Entry 8TO8 (electron microscopy, 2.90 A resolution); this record covers chains I and J of the 9 polymer chains in the assembly.

# Chain I
Name: DNA-directed RNA polymerase subunit beta
From: Escherichia coli (strain K12)
Notes: EC 2.7.7.6
Reference sequence: P0A8V2 (RPOB_ECOLI); residues 1-1342 here = UniProt positions 1-1342
Sequence (1342 residues; each row starts with the number of its first residue):
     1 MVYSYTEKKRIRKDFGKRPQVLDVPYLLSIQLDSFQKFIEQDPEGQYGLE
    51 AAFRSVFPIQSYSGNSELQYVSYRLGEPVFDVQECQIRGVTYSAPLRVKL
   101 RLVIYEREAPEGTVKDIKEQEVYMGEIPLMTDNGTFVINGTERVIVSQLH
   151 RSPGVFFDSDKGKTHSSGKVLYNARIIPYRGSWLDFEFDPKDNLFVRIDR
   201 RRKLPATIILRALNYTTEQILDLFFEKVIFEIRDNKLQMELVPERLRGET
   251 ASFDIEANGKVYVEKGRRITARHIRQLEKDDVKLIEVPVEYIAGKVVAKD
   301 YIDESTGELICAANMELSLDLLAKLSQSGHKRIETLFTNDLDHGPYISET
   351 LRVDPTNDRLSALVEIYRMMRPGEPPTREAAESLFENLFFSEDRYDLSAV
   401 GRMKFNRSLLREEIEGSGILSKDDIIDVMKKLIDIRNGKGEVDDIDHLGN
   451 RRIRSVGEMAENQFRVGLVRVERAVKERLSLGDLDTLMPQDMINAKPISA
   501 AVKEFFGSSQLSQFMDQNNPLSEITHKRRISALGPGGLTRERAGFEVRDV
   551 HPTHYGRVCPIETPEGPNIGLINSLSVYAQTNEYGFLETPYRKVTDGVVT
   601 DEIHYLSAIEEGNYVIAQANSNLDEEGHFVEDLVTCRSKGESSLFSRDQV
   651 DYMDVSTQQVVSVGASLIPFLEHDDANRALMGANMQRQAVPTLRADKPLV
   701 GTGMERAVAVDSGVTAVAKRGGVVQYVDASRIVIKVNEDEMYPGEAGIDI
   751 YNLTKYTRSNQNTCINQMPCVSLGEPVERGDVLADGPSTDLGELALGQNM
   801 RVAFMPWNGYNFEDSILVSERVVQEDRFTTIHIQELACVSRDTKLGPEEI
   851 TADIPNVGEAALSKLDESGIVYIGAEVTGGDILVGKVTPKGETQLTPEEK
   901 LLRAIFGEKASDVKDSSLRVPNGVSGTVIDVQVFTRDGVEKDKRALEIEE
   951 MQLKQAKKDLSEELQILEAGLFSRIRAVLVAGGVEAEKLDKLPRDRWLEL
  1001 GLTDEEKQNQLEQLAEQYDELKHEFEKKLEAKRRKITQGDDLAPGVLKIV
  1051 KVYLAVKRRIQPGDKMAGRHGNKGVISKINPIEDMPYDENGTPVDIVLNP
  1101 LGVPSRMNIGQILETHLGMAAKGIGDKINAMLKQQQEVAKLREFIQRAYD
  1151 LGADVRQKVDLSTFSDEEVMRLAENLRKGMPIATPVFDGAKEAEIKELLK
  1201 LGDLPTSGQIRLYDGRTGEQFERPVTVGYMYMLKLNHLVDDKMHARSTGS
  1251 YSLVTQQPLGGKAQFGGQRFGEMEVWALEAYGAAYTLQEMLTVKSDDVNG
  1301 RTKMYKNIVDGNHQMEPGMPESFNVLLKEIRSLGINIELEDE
Disordered / not traced: 1, 233-235, 1342
Residues lining bound ligands:
  - 4QM ((3R,5S,7R,8R,9S,10S,12S,13R,14S,17R)-10,13-dimethyl-17-[(2R)-pentan-2-yl]-2,3,4,5,6,7,8,9,11,12,14,15,16,17-tetradecahydro-1H-cyclopenta[a]phenanthrene-3,7,12-triol), molecule 1: Gln46, Tyr47, Tyr179, Asp396, Ser398, Ala399, Val400, Arg452, Glu458, Glu461, Asn462, Glu583, Tyr584
  - 4QM, molecule 2: Gln725, Tyr726, Arg731, Glu962, Gln965, Ile966
Curated features (UniProtKB/Swiss-Prot):
  - modified residue (N6-acetyllysine): Lys1022, Lys1200
  - mutagenesis: Ile561 (I561S: Resistant to antibiotics salinamide A and B), Ile569 (I569S: Resistant to antibiotics salinamide A and B), Ala665 (A665E: Resistant to antibiotics salinamide A and B), Asp675 (D675A/G: Resistant to antibiotics salinamide A and B), Asn677 (N677H/K: Resistant to antibiotics salinamide A and B), Leu680 (L680M: Resistant to antibiotics salinamide A and B), Glu813 (E813K: Disrupts the enzyme's active center)

# Chain J
Name: DNA-directed RNA polymerase subunit beta'
From: Escherichia coli (strain K12)
Notes: EC 2.7.7.6
Reference sequence: P0A8T7 (RPOC_ECOLI); residue numbers follow UniProt; this construct covers 1-1407
Sequence (1407 residues; numbered 1 to 1407; the number before each row is that of its first residue):
     1 MKDLLKFLKAQTKTEEFDAIKIALASPDMIRSWSFGEVKKPETINYRTFK
    51 PERDGLFCARIFGPVKDYECLCGKYKRLKHRGVICEKCGVEVTQTKVRRE
   101 RMGHIELASPTAHIWFLKSLPSRIGLLLDMPLRDIERVLYFESYVVIEGG
   151 MTNLERQQILTEEQYLDALEEFGDEFDAKMGAEAIQALLKSMDLEQECEQ
   201 LREELNETNSETKRKKLTKRIKLLEAFVQSGNKPEWMILTVLPVLPPDLR
   251 PLVPLDGGRFATSDLNDLYRRVINRNNRLKRLLDLAAPDIIVRNEKRMLQ
   301 EAVDALLDNGRRGRAITGSNKRPLKSLADMIKGKQGRFRQNLLGKRVDYS
   351 GRSVITVGPYLRLHQCGLPKKMALELFKPFIYGKLELRGLATTIKAAKKM
   401 VEREEAVVWDILDEVIREHPVLLNRAPTLHRLGIQAFEPVLIEGKAIQLH
   451 PLVCAAYNADFDGDQMAVHVPLTLEAQLEARALMMSTNNILSPANGEPII
   501 VPSQDVVLGLYYMTRDCVNAKGEGMVLTGPKEAERLYRSGLASLHARVKV
   551 RITEYEKDANGELVAKTSLKDTTVGRAILWMIVPKGLPYSIVNQALGKKA
   601 ISKMLNTCYRILGLKPTVIFADQIMYTGFAYAARSGASVGIDDMVIPEKK
   651 HEIISEAEAEVAEIQEQFQSGLVTAGERYNKVIDIWAAANDRVSKAMMDN
   701 LQTETVINRDGQEEKQVSFNSIYMMADSGARGSAAQIRQLAGMRGLMAKP
   751 DGSIIETPITANFREGLNVLQYFISTHGARKGLADTALKTANSGYLTRRL
   801 VDVAQDLVVTEDDCGTHEGIMMTPVIEGGDVKEPLRDRVLGRVTAEDVLK
   851 PGTADILVPRNTLLHEQWCDLLEENSVDAVKVRSVVSCDTDFGVCAHCYG
   901 RDLARGHIINKGEAIGVIAAQSIGEPGTQLTMRTFHIGGAASRAAAESSI
   951 QVKNKGSIKLSNVKSVVNSSGKLVITSRNTELKLIDEFGRTKESYKVPYG
  1001 AVLAKGDGEQVAGGETVANWDPHTMPVITEVSGFVRFTDMIDGQTITRQT
  1051 DELTGLSSLVVLDSAERTAGGKDLRPALKIVDAQGNDVLIPGTDMPAQYF
  1101 LPGKAIVQLEDGVQISSGDTLARIPQESGGTKDITGGLPRVADLFEARRP
  1151 KEPAILAEISGIVSFGKETKGKRRLVITPVDGSDPYEEMIPKWRQLNVFE
  1201 GERVERGDVISDGPEAPHDILRLRGVHAVTRYIVNEVQDVYRLQGVKIND
  1251 KHIEVIVRQMLRKATIVNAGSSDFLEGEQVEYSRVKIANRELEANGKVGA
  1301 TYSRDLLGITKASLATESFISAASFQETTRVLTEAAVAGKRDELRGLKEN
  1351 VIVGRLIPAGTGYAYHQDRMRRRAAGEAPAAPQVTAEDASASLAELLNAG
  1401 LGGSDNE
Disordered / not traced: 1-15, 932-947, 1127-1134, 1376-1407
Ion coordination: Zn2+ site 1: Cys70, Cys72, Cys85, Cys88; Mg2+: Asp460, Asp462, Asp464; Zn2+ site 2: Cys814, Cys888, Cys895, Cys898
Curated features (UniProtKB/Swiss-Prot):
  - binding site (Zn(2+)): Cys70, Cys72, Cys85, Cys88, Cys814, Cys888, Cys895, Cys898
  - binding site (Mg(2+)): Asp460, Asp462, Asp464
  - modified residue: Lys983 (N6-acetyllysine)
  - mutagenesis: Gln504 (Q504P: Resistant to antibiotics salinamide A and B), Asn690 (N690D: Resistant to antibiotics salinamide A and B), Met697 (M697V: Resistant to antibiotics salinamide A and B), Ala735 (A735T: Resistant to antibiotics salinamide A and B), Arg738 (R738C/H/P/S: Resistant to antibiotics salinamide A and B), Ala748 (A748E: Resistant to antibiotics salinamide A and B), Pro758 (P758S/T: Resistant to antibiotics salinamide A and B), Phe763 (F763C: Resistant to antibiotics salinamide A and B), Ser775 (S775A: Resistant to antibiotics salinamide A and B), Ala779 (A779T/V: Resistant to antibiotics salinamide A and B), Arg780 (R780C: Resistant to antibiotics salinamide A and B), Gly782 (G782A/C: Resistant to antibiotics salinamide A and B), 1 further mutagenesis entry in UniProt

# Interface between chain I and chain J
Pairs across the interface - 305 pairs, chain I then chain J:
  Phe545(I) - Lys781(J)
  Phe545(I) - Ala784(J)  hydrophobic
  Arg548(I) - Arg780(J)  hydrogen bond (backbone-side chain)
  Asp549(I) - Pro750(J)
  Asp549(I) - His777(J)
  Val550(I) - Phe773(J)  hydrophobic
  Val550(I) - His777(J)  hydrogen bond (backbone-side chain)
  His551(I) - Phe773(J)
  Tyr555(I) - Val769(J)
  Tyr555(I) - Phe773(J)
  Pro560(I) - Phe773(J)  hydrophobic
  Pro560(I) - Thr776(J)
  Pro560(I) - Arg780(J)  hydrogen bond (backbone-side chain)
  Ile561(I) - Tyr772(J)  hydrophobic
  Thr563(I) - Arg780(J)
  Ile569(I) - Arg780(J)
  Ile569(I) - Leu783(J)  hydrophobic
  Gly570(I) - Arg780(J)
  Gln618(I) - Leu770(J)
  Ser642(I) - Leu770(J)
  Val660(I) - Val769(J)  hydrophobic
  Val660(I) - Phe773(J)  hydrophobic
  Leu671(I) - Tyr772(J)  hydrogen bond (backbone-side chain)
  Glu672(I) - Gly766(J)
  Glu672(I) - Leu767(J)
  His673(I) - Phe763(J)  hydrogen bond (side chain-backbone)
  His673(I) - Arg764(J)  hydrogen bond (side chain-backbone)
  His673(I) - Glu765(J)
  His673(I) - Gly766(J)
  Asp674(I) - Tyr772(J)  hydrogen bond (backbone-side chain)
  Asp675(I) - Arg744(J)  salt bridge
  Asp675(I) - Phe763(J)
  Asp675(I) - Tyr772(J)
  Ala676(I) - Ala779(J)  hydrophobic
  Asn677(I) - Ala779(J)
  Ala679(I) - Tyr772(J)
  Leu680(I) - Leu783(J)  hydrophobic
  Phe804(I) - Ala637(J)
  Phe804(I) - Ser638(J)  hydrogen bond (backbone-side chain)
  Met805(I) - Ala637(J)
  Pro806(I) - Asp505(J)
  Pro806(I) - Ala632(J)
  Pro806(I) - Ala637(J)
  Trp807(I) - Ala633(J)  hydrophobic
  Asn808(I) - Ala633(J)
  Gly809(I) - Val357(J)
  Gly809(I) - Pro359(J)
  Gly809(I) - Phe629(J)
  Tyr810(I) - Pro359(J)
  Phe812(I) - Val357(J)  hydrophobic
  Phe812(I) - Pro451(J)  hydrophobic
  Phe812(I) - Phe461(J)  hydrophobic
  Phe812(I) - Ser503(J)
  Phe812(I) - Gln504(J)
  Phe812(I) - Phe629(J)  hydrophobic
  Glu813(I) - Ala459(J)
  Glu813(I) - Phe461(J)
  Glu813(I) - Gln504(J)  hydrogen bond
  Asp814(I) - Asp460(J)
  Asp814(I) - Phe461(J)
  Asp814(I) - Asp462(J)
  Ser815(I) - Val357(J)
  Ser815(I) - Phe461(J)
  Lys844(I) - Arg47(J)  hydrogen bond (side chain-backbone)
  Lys844(I) - Thr48(J)
  Lys1065(I) - Asp462(J)
  Lys1073(I) - Asp462(J)
  Val1075(I) - Thr356(J)
  Val1075(I) - Phe461(J)  hydrogen bond (backbone-backbone)
  Val1075(I) - Gly463(J)
  Ile1076(I) - Thr356(J)
  Ser1077(I) - Val357(J)
  Asn1099(I) - Gln504(J)
  Pro1100(I) - Ala637(J)
  Pro1100(I) - Val639(J)  hydrophobic
  Pro1100(I) - Met725(J)  hydrophobic
  Leu1101(I) - Gln504(J)
  Leu1101(I) - Asp505(J)
  Leu1101(I) - Met725(J)  hydrophobic
  Leu1101(I) - Ala730(J)  hydrophobic
  Leu1101(I) - Arg731(J)
  Pro1104(I) - Met725(J)  hydrophobic
  Pro1104(I) - Gln736(J)
  Ser1105(I) - Arg731(J)
  Arg1106(I) - Arg731(J)
  Met1107(I) - Gln736(J)
  Met1107(I) - Gln739(J)
  Met1107(I) - Leu740(J)  hydrophobic
  Met1107(I) - Phe763(J)  hydrophobic
  Ile1109(I) - Met644(J)  hydrophobic
  Ile1109(I) - Phe763(J)
  Ile1109(I) - Arg764(J)
  Ile1112(I) - Val639(J)  hydrophobic
  Ile1112(I) - Ile641(J)
  Ile1112(I) - Met644(J)  hydrophobic
  His1116(I) - Ile641(J)
  Phe1187(I) - Leu767(J)
  Phe1187(I) - Tyr772(J)  hydrophobic
  Glu1192(I) - Ile641(J)
  Glu1192(I) - Arg764(J)  salt bridge
  Gln1209(I) - Gly640(J)
  Phe1221(I) - Ala633(J)
  Phe1221(I) - Arg634(J)
  Glu1222(I) - Tyr512(J)  hydrogen bond
  Glu1222(I) - Arg634(J)
  Glu1222(I) - Ser635(J)
  Glu1222(I) - Gly636(J)
  Arg1223(I) - Ser635(J)
  Arg1223(I) - Gly636(J)
  Arg1223(I) - Ala637(J)
  Arg1223(I) - Phe719(J)  hydrogen bond (side chain-backbone)
  Arg1223(I) - Ser721(J)
  Val1225(I) - Gly636(J)
  Val1225(I) - Ser638(J)
  Thr1226(I) - Ser638(J)  hydrogen bond (backbone-side chain)
  Thr1226(I) - Val639(J)  hydrogen bond (side chain-backbone)
  Thr1226(I) - Gly640(J)
  Val1239(I) - Lys445(J)
  Asp1240(I) - Lys445(J)
  Lys1242(I) - Arg352(J)
  Lys1242(I) - Val354(J)
  Lys1242(I) - Gln465(J)
  Met1243(I) - Arg352(J)
  Met1243(I) - Ser353(J)
  Met1243(I) - Met372(J)  hydrophobic
  Met1243(I) - Lys445(J)
  His1244(I) - Gly351(J)
  His1244(I) - Arg352(J)  hydrogen bond (backbone-backbone)
  His1244(I) - Met372(J)
  Ala1245(I) - Ser350(J)
  Ala1245(I) - Gly351(J)
  Ala1245(I) - Met372(J)  hydrophobic
  Ala1245(I) - Glu375(J)
  Arg1246(I) - Asp348(J)  salt bridge
  Arg1246(I) - Tyr349(J)  hydrogen bond (backbone-backbone)
  Arg1246(I) - Ser350(J)  hydrogen bond (backbone-backbone)
  Arg1246(I) - Glu375(J)
  Arg1246(I) - Leu376(J)
  Ser1247(I) - Asp348(J)
  Ser1247(I) - Tyr349(J)  hydrogen bond (backbone-backbone)
  Ser1247(I) - Glu375(J)
  Ser1247(I) - Pro379(J)
  Thr1248(I) - Tyr349(J)
  Tyr1251(I) - Asp348(J)  hydrogen bond
  Leu1253(I) - Arg99(J)  hydrogen bond (backbone-side chain)
  Val1254(I) - Arg99(J)  hydrogen bond (backbone-side chain)
  Val1254(I) - Leu249(J)
  Gln1256(I) - Arg99(J)
  Gln1257(I) - Asn341(J)
  Gln1257(I) - Lys345(J)
  Gln1257(I) - Arg346(J)
  Pro1258(I) - Arg346(J)
  Pro1258(I) - Asp348(J)
  Leu1259(I) - Arg346(J)
  Gly1260(I) - Arg346(J)
  Gly1261(I) - Arg346(J)
  Phe1265(I) - Glu375(J)
  Gly1267(I) - Arg346(J)  hydrogen bond (backbone-side chain)
  Gly1267(I) - Val347(J)
  Gly1267(I) - Ser350(J)
  Gln1268(I) - Lys345(J)
  Gln1268(I) - Arg346(J)
  Gln1268(I) - Val347(J)  hydrogen bond (backbone-backbone)
  Gln1268(I) - Ser350(J)  hydrogen bond (backbone-side chain)
  Gln1268(I) - Gly351(J)
  Gln1268(I) - Arg352(J)  hydrogen bond
  Gln1268(I) - Ala467(J)
  Arg1269(I) - Gln340(J)  hydrogen bond
  Arg1269(I) - Gly344(J)  hydrogen bond (side chain-backbone)
  Arg1269(I) - Lys345(J)
  Arg1269(I) - Arg346(J)
  Phe1270(I) - Gly344(J)
  Phe1270(I) - Lys345(J)  hydrogen bond (backbone-backbone)
  Phe1270(I) - Val347(J)  hydrophobic
  Gly1271(I) - Leu343(J)
  Glu1272(I) - Leu343(J)
  Glu1272(I) - Arg798(J)  salt bridge
  Met1273(I) - Thr428(J)
  Glu1274(I) - Asn424(J)
  Glu1274(I) - Ala426(J)
  Glu1274(I) - Thr428(J)  hydrogen bond
  Glu1274(I) - Ile434(J)
  Val1275(I) - Leu343(J)
  Trp1276(I) - Val801(J)
  Trp1276(I) - Val917(J)
  Trp1276(I) - Gln921(J)
  Ala1277(I) - Thr428(J)
  Ala1277(I) - Arg431(J)
  Ala1277(I) - Ile434(J)  hydrophobic
  Ala1277(I) - Gln921(J)
  Leu1278(I) - Met484(J)  hydrophobic
  Glu1279(I) - Gln805(J)  hydrogen bond
  Glu1279(I) - Ala914(J)
  Glu1279(I) - Val917(J)
  Glu1279(I) - Val1351(J)
  Glu1279(I) - Ile1357(J)
  Ala1280(I) - Arg431(J)  hydrogen bond (backbone-side chain)
  Ala1280(I) - Glu913(J)
  Ala1280(I) - Gln921(J)
  Tyr1281(I) - Arg431(J)  hydrogen bond (side chain-backbone)
  Tyr1281(I) - Ile434(J)  hydrogen bond (side chain-backbone)
  Tyr1281(I) - Leu483(J)
  Tyr1281(I) - Met484(J)  hydrophobic
  Tyr1281(I) - Asn489(J)  hydrogen bond
  Gly1282(I) - Leu483(J)
  Gly1282(I) - Gly1360(J)
  Gly1282(I) - Thr1361(J)  hydrogen bond (backbone-side chain)
  Ala1283(I) - Glu479(J)
  Ala1283(I) - Leu483(J)
  Ala1284(I) - Glu479(J)
  Ala1284(I) - Ile1357(J)  hydrophobic
  Ala1284(I) - Gly1362(J)
  Tyr1285(I) - Glu475(J)
  Tyr1285(I) - Glu479(J)  hydrogen bond (backbone-side chain)
  Tyr1285(I) - Leu1356(J)
  Tyr1285(I) - Thr1361(J)
  Thr1286(I) - Ala476(J)
  Thr1286(I) - Glu479(J)  hydrogen bond
  Leu1287(I) - Ile1357(J)  hydrophobic
  Gln1288(I) - Leu1356(J)
  Glu1289(I) - Pro471(J)
  Glu1289(I) - Leu472(J)  hydrogen bond (side chain-backbone)
  Glu1289(I) - Thr473(J)  hydrogen bond
  Glu1289(I) - Ala476(J)
  Met1290(I) - His469(J)
  Leu1291(I) - Lys345(J)  hydrogen bond (backbone-side chain)
  Leu1291(I) - Val1351(J)  hydrophobic
  Thr1292(I) - Gly1354(J)
  Lys1294(I) - Val347(J)
  Lys1294(I) - Asp348(J)  hydrogen bond (backbone-backbone)
  Lys1294(I) - Val470(J)  hydrogen bond (side chain-backbone)
  Lys1294(I) - Leu472(J)
  Ser1295(I) - Lys345(J)
  Ser1295(I) - Arg346(J)  hydrogen bond (side chain-backbone)
  Asp1296(I) - Lys345(J)  salt bridge
  Tyr1305(I) - Tyr349(J)
  Tyr1305(I) - Pro379(J)  hydrophobic
  Tyr1305(I) - Tyr382(J)
  Ile1308(I) - Pro379(J)  hydrophobic
  Ile1308(I) - Phe380(J)
  Val1309(I) - Pro379(J)
  Val1309(I) - Gly383(J)
  Val1309(I) - Glu386(J)
  His1313(I) - Phe380(J)
  His1313(I) - Leu472(J)
  His1313(I) - Thr473(J)
  His1313(I) - Leu474(J)  hydrogen bond (backbone-backbone)
  His1313(I) - Gln477(J)
  Gln1314(I) - Thr473(J)
  Gly1318(I) - Gly1354(J)
  Met1319(I) - Phe17(J)  hydrophobic
  Pro1320(I) - Lys345(J)
  Pro1320(I) - Val1353(J)
  Glu1321(I) - Arg99(J)  salt bridge
  Ser1322(I) - Asn341(J)
  Ser1322(I) - Leu342(J)
  Phe1323(I) - Ile20(J)  hydrophobic
  Phe1323(I) - Leu342(J)
  Val1325(I) - Arg99(J)
  Val1325(I) - Leu249(J)  hydrophobic
  Leu1326(I) - Ile331(J)  hydrophobic
  Leu1326(I) - Arg337(J)
  Leu1326(I) - Phe338(J)  hydrophobic
  Leu1326(I) - Leu342(J)  hydrophobic
  Lys1328(I) - Glu100(J)
  Lys1328(I) - Leu245(J)
  Glu1329(I) - Met330(J)
  Glu1329(I) - Arg337(J)  salt bridge
  Ile1330(I) - Ile331(J)  hydrophobic
  Arg1331(I) - Trp33(J)
  Arg1331(I) - Met102(J)
  Ser1332(I) - Met102(J)
  Ser1332(I) - Pro243(J)
  Ser1332(I) - Leu245(J)
  Ser1332(I) - Tyr269(J)  hydrogen bond
  Ser1332(I) - Leu327(J)
  Leu1333(I) - Trp115(J)  hydrophobic
  Leu1333(I) - Pro243(J)
  Leu1333(I) - Leu307(J)  hydrophobic
  Leu1333(I) - Leu327(J)  hydrophobic
  Gly1334(I) - Leu24(J)
  Gly1334(I) - Ala25(J)  hydrogen bond (backbone-backbone)
  Gly1334(I) - His113(J)
  Ile1335(I) - Ile22(J)  hydrophobic
  Ile1335(I) - Ala23(J)
  Ile1335(I) - Trp33(J)
  Ile1335(I) - Phe116(J)  hydrophobic
  Ile1335(I) - Ala1336(J)  hydrophobic
  Asn1336(I) - Lys21(J)
  Asn1336(I) - Ile22(J)
  Asn1336(I) - Ala23(J)  hydrogen bond (backbone-backbone)
  Asn1336(I) - Leu24(J)
  Asn1336(I) - Trp33(J)
  Ile1337(I) - Ile20(J)  hydrophobic
  Ile1337(I) - Lys21(J)
  Glu1338(I) - Ile20(J)
  Glu1338(I) - Lys21(J)  hydrogen bond (backbone-backbone)
  Leu1339(I) - Phe17(J)  hydrophobic
  Leu1339(I) - Ala19(J)
  Glu1340(I) - Phe17(J)
  Glu1340(I) - Ala19(J)  hydrogen bond (backbone-backbone)
  Glu1340(I) - Arg1341(J)  salt bridge
  Asp1341(I) - Glu16(J)
  Asp1341(I) - Phe17(J)
  Asp1341(I) - Asp18(J)
Other interface residues (no listed pair), chain I (153 interface residues in all): Pro552, His554, Cys559, Asn620, Glu641, Thr657, Arg841, Gln894, Gln1061, Pro1062, Gly1063, Gly1074, Val1103, Leu1113, Lys1196, Ser1207, Pro1224, Thr1255, Met1304, Met1315
Other interface residues (no listed pair), chain J (183 interface residues in all): Met29, Phe49, Lys76, Pro246, Asp248, Pro251, Val253, Asp256, Gly257, Arg339, Ile355, Tyr360, Lys371, Lys378, Ile394, Leu422, Leu429, His430, Leu432, Gln435, Ala446, Cys454, Leu508, Tyr537, Ala630, Asp642, Asp643, Asn720, Ile722, Met724, Lys749, Asn768, Ser775, Thr797, Arg905, Ile918, Phe1319, Leu1332, Leu1347, Lys1348, Ile1352, Arg1355

# In short
The interface between chain I and chain J involves 153 residues on one side and 183 on the other; the contacts
include 50 hydrogen bonds and 8 salt bridges. Polar pairs include Asp675(I)-Arg744(J), Glu1192(I)-Arg764(J)
and Arg1246(I)-Asp348(J). Bound to chain I: compound 4QM.
Here chain I is DNA-directed RNA polymerase subunit beta and chain J is DNA-directed RNA polymerase subunit
beta', both from Escherichia coli (strain K12). Entry 8TO8 (Escherichia coli RNA polymerase unwinding
intermediate (I1b) at the lambda PR promoter) was determined by electron microscopy (same publication as 8TO1,
8TO6, 8TOE and 8TOM).
